7MZ0 - chains A and T of the 4 polymer chains in the assembly; structure by X-ray diffraction, 2.02 A resolution.

# Chain A
Protein: DNA polymerase beta
Organism: Homo sapiens
Notes: EC 2.7.7.7, 4.2.99.-
UniProtKB: P06746 (DPOLB_HUMAN); residues 7-335 here = UniProt positions 7-335
Sequence (329 residues; row label = number of the first residue in the row):
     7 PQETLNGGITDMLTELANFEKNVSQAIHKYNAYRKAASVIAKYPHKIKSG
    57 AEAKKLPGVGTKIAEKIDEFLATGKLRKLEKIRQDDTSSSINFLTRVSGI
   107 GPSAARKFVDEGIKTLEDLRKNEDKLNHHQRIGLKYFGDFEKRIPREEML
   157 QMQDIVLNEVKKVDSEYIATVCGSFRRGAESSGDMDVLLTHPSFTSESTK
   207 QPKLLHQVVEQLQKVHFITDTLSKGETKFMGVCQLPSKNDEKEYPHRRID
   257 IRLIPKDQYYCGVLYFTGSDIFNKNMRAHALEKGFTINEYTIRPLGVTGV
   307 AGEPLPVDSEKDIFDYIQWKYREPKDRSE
Disordered / not traced: 205-206
Ion coordination: Na+ site 1: Lys60, Leu62, Val65 (shared with 1 residue of chain D); Na+ site 2: Thr101, Val103, Ile106 (shared with 1 residue of chain P)

# Chain T
Molecule: 16-nt DNA strand
Sequence (16 nucleotides; each row starts with the number of its first residue):
     1 CCGACXTCGCATCAGC
Modified residues: 4DU (1-(2-deoxy-5-O-phosphono-beta-D-erythro-pentofuranosyl)-1H-imidazo[4,5-c]pyridin-4-amine) at position 6

# How chain A and chain T interact
Contacting residue pairs - 15 pairs, chain A then chain T:
  His34(A) - DC5(T)  stacking on the base
  Asn133(A) - DT12(T)  phosphate contact
  His134(A) - DT12(T)  phosphate contact
  Ser229(A) - DC10(T)  phosphate contact
  Ser229(A) - DA11(T)  sugar contact
  Lys230(A) - DC10(T)  hydrogen bond to the phosphate
  Lys230(A) - DA11(T)  hydrogen bond to the phosphate
  Gly231(A) - DC10(T)  phosphate contact
  Glu232(A) - DC10(T)  hydrogen bond to the phosphate
  Thr233(A) - DG9(T)  hydrogen bond to the phosphate
  Thr233(A) - DC10(T)  hydrogen bond to the phosphate
  Lys234(A) - DG9(T)  phosphate contact
  Lys234(A) - DC10(T)  hydrogen bond to the phosphate
  Tyr271(A) - 4DU_6(T)  base contact
  Tyr296(A) - DC8(T)  sugar contact
Interface residues without a listed pair, chain A (12 interface residues in all): Leu228

# Overview
The interface between chain A and chain T involves 12 residues on one side and 7 on the other, with 6 hydrogen
bonds and 1 aromatic stacking contact. Among the polar pairs are Lys230(A)-DC10(T), Lys230(A)-DA11(T) and
Glu232(A)-DC10(T).
Here chain A is DNA polymerase beta (Homo sapiens) and chain T is a 16-nt DNA strand. Entry 7MZ0 (Structure of
human DNA polymerase beta complexed with dzA as the template base in a 1-nucleotide ...) was determined by
X-ray diffraction.
